Entry 6FNX (X-ray diffraction, 1.19 A resolution); this record covers chain A.

Chain A:
Name: Bromodomain-containing protein 4
Source organism: Homo sapiens
Reference sequence: O60885 (BRD4_HUMAN); residue numbers follow UniProt; this construct covers 44-168
Sequence (127 residues; row label = number of the first residue in the row):
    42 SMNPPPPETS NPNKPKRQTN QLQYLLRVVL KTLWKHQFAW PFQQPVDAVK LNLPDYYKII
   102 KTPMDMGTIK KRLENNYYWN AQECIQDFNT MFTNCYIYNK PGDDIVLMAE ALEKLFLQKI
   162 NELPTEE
Differences from the reference sequence: expression tag (42-43)
UniProt features mapped onto this chain:
  - site: Asn140 (Acetylated histone binding)
  - cross-link: Lys99 (Glycyl lysine isopeptide (Lys-Gly) (interchain with G-Cter in SUMO2))
  - natural variant: Asp145 (D145G: Found in a patient with a neurodevelopmental syndrome; uncertain significance)
  - mutagenesis: Asn140 (N140A: Abolishes binding to acetylated histones)
Small-molecule neighbours: 7-ethyl-3-(phenylmethyl)purine-2,6-dione (DYZ): Trp81, Pro82, Phe83, Val87, Leu92, Leu94, Tyr97, Cys136, Tyr139, Asn140, Asp145, Ile146, Met149
Reported in the primary citation:
  - binding site for 7-ethyl-3-(phenylmethyl)purine-2,6-dione: Tyr97, Asn140

Overview:
Bound to chain A: 7-ethyl-3-(phenylmethyl)purine-2,6-dione. Curated annotation (UniProt) lists one mutagenesis
site. From the paper: a binding site for 7-ethyl-3-(phenylmethyl)purine-2,6-dione at Tyr97 and Asn140.
Chain A is Bromodomain-containing protein 4 (Homo sapiens); the structure, First domain of human bromodomain
BRD4 in complex with inhibitor F1, was determined by X-ray diffraction, deposited together with 6FO5.
